8SPU - chains J and G of the 13 polymer chains in the assembly; structure by electron microscopy, 2.80 A resolution.

# Chain J
Molecule: 168-nt DNA strand
Sequence (168 nucleotides; numbered 1 to 168; the number before each row is that of its first residue):
     1 GCGTGCTGAT TCCCTCCATT CGCTCTGCAT AACTATCACT TTCTGGAACT CCATGGTCTC
    61 CTAGGTCGCC AGGCCTTTGC TTTGCAGCTT AGAACAGACT CTCTATGCTC CCTCCACCCT
   121 CTGTTTCTCC AGGTCCCACA TGGGGAGGCG CTCCTTCTCC CTGCTGAT
Not modelled in the structure: 1-3, 153-168

# Chain G
Molecule: Histone H2A type 2-C
From: Homo sapiens
UniProt: Q16777 (H2A2C_HUMAN); residues 0-128 here correspond to UniProt positions 1-129 (UniProt number = residue number + 1)
Chain sequence (129 residues; numbered 0 to 128; the number before each row is that of its first residue; numbering starts at 0):
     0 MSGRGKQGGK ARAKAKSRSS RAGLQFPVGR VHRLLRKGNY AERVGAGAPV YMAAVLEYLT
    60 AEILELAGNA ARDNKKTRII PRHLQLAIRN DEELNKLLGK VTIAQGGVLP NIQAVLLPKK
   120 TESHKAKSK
Not modelled in the structure: 0-11, 119-128
UniProt features mapped onto this chain:
  - modified residue: Ser1 (N-acetylserine), Arg3 (Citrulline), Lys5 (N6-(2-hydroxyisobutyryl)lysine), Lys9 (N6-(2-hydroxyisobutyryl)lysine), Lys13 (N6-(beta-hydroxybutyryl)lysine), Lys36 (N6-(2-hydroxyisobutyryl)lysine), Lys74 (N6-(2-hydroxyisobutyryl)lysine), Lys75 (N6-(2-hydroxyisobutyryl)lysine), Lys95 (N6-(2-hydroxyisobutyryl)lysine), Lys99 (N6-glutaryllysine), Gln104 (N5-methylglutamine), Lys118 (N6-(2-hydroxyisobutyryl)lysine), Lys119 (N6-crotonyllysine), Thr120 (Phosphothreonine), Ser122 (Phosphoserine), Lys124 (N6-crotonyllysine)
  - cross-link (Glycyl lysine isopeptide (Lys-Gly)): Lys13 (interchain with G-Cter in ubiquitin), Lys15 (interchain with G-Cter in ubiquitin), Lys119 (interchain with G-Cter in ubiquitin)

# How chain J and chain G interact
Pairs across the interface - 11 pairs, chain J then chain G:
  DC23(J) - Arg77(G)  sugar contact
  DC33(J) - Gly28(G)  phosphate contact
  DC33(J) - Arg32(G)  salt bridge to the phosphate
  DT34(J) - Ser16(G)  phosphate contact
  DT34(J) - Arg17(G)  salt bridge to the phosphate
  DT34(J) - Gly28(G)  phosphate contact
  DA35(J) - Ala12(G)  phosphate contact
  DA35(J) - Ala14(G)  phosphate contact
  DA35(J) - Lys15(G)  phosphate contact
  DA35(J) - Arg20(G)  salt bridge to the phosphate
  DT36(J) - Ala12(G)  phosphate contact
Also at the interface, not in a pair above, chain J (7 interface residues in all): DT41, DT42
Also at the interface, not in a pair above, chain G (12 interface residues in all): Lys13, Arg29, Arg42

# Overview
7 residues of chain J and 12 residues of chain G are in contact, with 3 salt bridges. Among the polar pairs
are DC33(J)-Arg32(G), DT34(J)-Arg17(G) and DA35(J)-Arg20(G).
Chain J is a 168-nt DNA strand and chain G is Histone H2A type 2-C (Homo sapiens); the structure, Structure of
ESRRB nucleosome bound OCT4 at site c, was determined by electron microscopy together with 7U0G, 7U0I, 7U0J,
8DK5 and 8SPS from the same study.
